PDB entry 3UOB | X-ray diffraction, 3.01 A resolution | chains A and B of the 4 polymer chains in the assembly

# Chain A (and B)
Molecule: G/T mismatch-specific thymine DNA glycosylase
Organism: Homo sapiens
Notes: EC 3.2.2.29; chain B of this document is another copy of the same molecule, construct and numbering; everything in this record applies to it too
UniProtKB: Q13569 (TDG_HUMAN); numbering as in UniProt (aligned over 111-308)
Sequence (201 residues; row label = number of the first residue in the row):
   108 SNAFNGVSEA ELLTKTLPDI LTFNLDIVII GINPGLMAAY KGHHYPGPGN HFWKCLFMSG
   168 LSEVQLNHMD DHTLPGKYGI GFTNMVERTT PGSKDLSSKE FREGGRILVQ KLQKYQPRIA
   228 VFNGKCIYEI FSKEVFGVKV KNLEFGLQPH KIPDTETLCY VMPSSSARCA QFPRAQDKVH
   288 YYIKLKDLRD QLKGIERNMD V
Not modelled in the structure: 108-122, 304-308 (chain B: 108-122, 275-284, 305-308)
Construct notes: expression tag (108-110)
Swiss-Prot annotation at these positions:
  - cross-link: K248 (Glycyl lysine isopeptide (Lys-Gly) (interchain with G-Cter in SUMO2))
From the paper describing this entry:
  - binding site for the 23-nt DNA strand: S271
  - catalytic residues: N140 (proposed by the authors, not directly observed)
  - mutagenesis - N140A: abolished catalytic activity (citing earlier work)

# Chain A / chain B interface
Pairs across the interface (5; chain A residue first):
  L143(A) - Y147(B)  hydrophobic
  M144(A) - L143(B)
  Y147(A) - R195(B)
  Y147(A) - P198(B)
  P198(A) - Y147(B)
Also at the interface, not in a pair above, chain A (6 interface residues in all): R195, T196
Also at the interface, not in a pair above, chain B (7 interface residues in all): M144, T196, T197

# Overview
6 residues of chain A face 7 of chain B across their interface. The paper reports the catalytic residue
N140(A); N140A of chain A abolishes catalytic activity.
Both chains are G/T mismatch-specific thymine DNA glycosylase (Homo sapiens). Entry 3UOB (Crystal structure of
Human Thymine DNA Glycosylase Bound to Substrate Analog 2'-deoxy-2'-beta-fluoro-cytidine) was determined by
X-ray diffraction together with 3UO7 from the same study.
